Entry 6PPH (electron microscopy, 3.80 A resolution); this record covers chains b and d of the 21 polymer chains in the assembly.

== Chain b ==
Protein: Triplex capsid protein 1
From: Human herpesvirus 8
UniProt: Q76RF6 (Q76RF6_HHV8); residues 1-331 here = UniProt positions 1-331
Amino-acid sequence (331 residues; each row starts with the number of its first residue):
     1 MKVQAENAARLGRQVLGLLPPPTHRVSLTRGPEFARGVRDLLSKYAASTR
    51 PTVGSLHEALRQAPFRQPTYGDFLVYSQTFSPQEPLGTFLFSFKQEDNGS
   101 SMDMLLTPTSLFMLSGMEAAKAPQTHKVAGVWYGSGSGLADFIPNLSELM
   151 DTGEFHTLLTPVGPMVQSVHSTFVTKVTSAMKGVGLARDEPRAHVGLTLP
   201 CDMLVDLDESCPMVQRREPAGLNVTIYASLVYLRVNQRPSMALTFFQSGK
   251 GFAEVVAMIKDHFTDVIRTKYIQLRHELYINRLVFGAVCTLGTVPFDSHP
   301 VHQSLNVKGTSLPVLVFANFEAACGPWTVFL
Not modelled in the structure: 1-3, 214-216, 307-310
From the paper describing this entry:
  - mutagenesis - L278R/I280R/L283E, I280R: decreased growth

== Chain d ==
Protein: Triplex capsid protein 2
From: Human herpesvirus 8
UniProt: C7E5A9 (C7E5A9_HHV8); residue numbers follow UniProt; this construct covers 1-305
Amino-acid sequence (305 residues; numbered 1 to 305; the number before each row is that of its first residue):
     1 MALDKSIVVNLTSRLFADELAALQSKIGSVLPLGDCHRLQNIQALGLGCV
    51 CSRETSPDYIQIMQYLSKCTLAVLEEVRPDSLRLTRMDPSDNLQIKNVYA
   101 PFFQWDSNTQLAVLPPLFSRKDSTIVLESNGFDIVFPMVVPQQLGHAILQ
   151 QLLVYHIYSKISAGAPGDVNMAELDLYTTNVSFMGRTYRLDVDNTDPRTA
   201 LRVLDDLSMYLCILSALVPRGCLRLLTALVRHDRHPLTEVFEGVVPDEVT
   251 RIDLDQLSVPDDITRMRVMFSYLQSLSSIFNLGPRLHVYAYSAETLAASC
   301 WYSPR
Not modelled in the structure: 1, 197-200
From the paper describing this entry:
  - mutagenesis - A216R/L217R: abolished growth
  - mutagenesis - A216R, L217R, V244R: decreased growth

== How chain b and chain d interact ==
Residue-residue contacts - 36 pairs, chain b then chain d:
  Pro21(b) - Ala2(d)
  Pro22(b) - Ala2(d)
  Thr23(b) - Ala2(d)
  His24(b) - Ala2(d)  hydrogen bond (backbone-backbone)
  Arg25(b) - Asp4(d)  salt bridge
  Thr69(b) - Asn92(d)
  Tyr70(b) - Tyr289(d)
  Phe73(b) - Asn108(d)
  Lys94(b) - Asp106(d)  salt bridge
  Lys94(b) - Met184(d)
  Gln95(b) - Met184(d)
  Glu96(b) - Met184(d)
  Glu96(b) - Gly185(d)
  Asp97(b) - Asp106(d)
  Thr157(b) - Gln143(d)
  Thr160(b) - Asn108(d)
  Met181(b) - Asn108(d)
  Lys182(b) - Ser90(d)  hydrogen bond (side chain-backbone)
  Lys182(b) - Asn92(d)
  Lys182(b) - Trp301(d)
  Lys260(b) - Leu237(d)
  Asp261(b) - His235(d)  salt bridge
  Thr264(b) - Leu237(d)
  Ile267(b) - Leu237(d)  hydrophobic
  Arg268(b) - Pro236(d)  hydrogen bond (side chain-backbone)
  Arg268(b) - Leu237(d)
  Arg268(b) - Glu239(d)  salt bridge
  Arg268(b) - Val240(d)
  Tyr271(b) - Val240(d)  hydrophobic
  Tyr271(b) - Phe241(d)  hydrophobic
  Cys324(b) - Gln110(d)
  Cys324(b) - His287(d)
  Gly325(b) - Gln110(d)
  Pro326(b) - Gln142(d)
  Pro326(b) - Arg285(d)
  Pro326(b) - Arg305(d)
Other interface residues (no listed pair), chain b (29 interface residues in all): Asp103, Leu274, Leu278, Leu331
Other interface residues (no listed pair), chain d (25 interface residues in all): Leu3, Asp91, Val244

== In short ==
29 residues of chain b face 25 of chain d across their interface, with 3 hydrogen bonds and 4 salt bridges.
Polar contacts include Arg25(b)-Asp4(d), Lys94(b)-Asp106(d) and Asp261(b)-His235(d). From the paper: A216R,
L217R and V244R of chain d reduce growth; L278R/I280R/L283E and I280R of chain b reduce growth.
Chain b is Triplex capsid protein 1 and chain d is Triplex capsid protein 2, both from Human herpesvirus 8;
the structure, Kaposi's sarcoma-associated herpesvirus (KSHV), C1 penton vertex register, CATC-binding
structure, was determined by electron microscopy together with 6PPB, 6PPD and 6PPI from the same study.
